Entry 1DR2 (X-ray diffraction, 2.30 A resolution); this record covers chain A.

== Chain A ==
Molecule: Dihydrofolate reductase
From: Gallus gallus
Notes: EC 1.5.1.3
UniProt: P00378 (DYR_CHICK); residues 1-189 here = UniProt positions 1-189
Sequence (189 residues; row label = number of the first residue in the row):
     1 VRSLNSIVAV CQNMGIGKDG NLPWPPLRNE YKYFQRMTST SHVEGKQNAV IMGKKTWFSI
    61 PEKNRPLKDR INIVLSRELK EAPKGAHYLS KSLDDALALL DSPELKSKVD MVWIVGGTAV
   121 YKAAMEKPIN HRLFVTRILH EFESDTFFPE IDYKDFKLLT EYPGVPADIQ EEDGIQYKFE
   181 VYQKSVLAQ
Disordered / not traced: 187-189
Ion coordination: Ca2+: E78 (together with THIONADP+)
Small-molecule neighbours: THIONADP+ (TAP; 7-thionicotinamide-adenine-dinucleotide phosphate): V8, A9, I16, G17, K18, G20, N21, L22, W24, G53, K54, K55, T56, S59, L75, S76, R77, E78, K91, S92, L93, V115, G116, G117, T118, A119, V120, Y121, A123, T146
Curated features (UniProtKB/Swiss-Prot):
  - binding site (NADP(+)): A9, G15 to N21, K54 to T56, S76 to E78, G116 to A123
  - binding site (substrate): E30 to Q35, N64, R70

== Overview ==
Ligands of chain A: THIONADP+. From UniProt: 22 NADP+-binding residues and 8 substrate-binding residues.
Chain A is Dihydrofolate reductase (Gallus gallus); the structure, 2.3 angstroms crystal structure of chicken
liver dihydrofolate reductase complexed with thionadp+ and biopterin, was determined by X-ray diffraction,
deposited together with 1DR3.
